Entry 8BFE (X-ray diffraction, 2.10 A resolution); this record covers chain A.

== Chain A ==
Molecule: CC-TypeN-LaUbUcLd
Chain sequence (32 residues; each row starts with the number of its first residue; numbering starts at 0):
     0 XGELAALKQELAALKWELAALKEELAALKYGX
Modified positions: ACE (acetyl group) at position 0, NH2 (amino group) at position 31; Ala4, Ala5, Ala11, Ala12, Ala18, Ala19, Ala25, Ala26 (alpha-aminoisobutyric acid; AIB)
Bound ions: Na+ near Lys7 (its only coordinating residue here)

== In short ==
Chain A is CC-TypeN-LaUbUcLd; the structure, A dimeric de novo coiled-coil assembly: PK-2 (CC-TypeN-LaUbUcLd),
was determined by X-ray diffraction (same publication as 8BFD, 7QDI, 7QDJ and 7QDK).
